PDB entry 1J34 | X-ray diffraction, 1.55 A resolution | chains B and C of the 3 polymer chains in the assembly

[Chain B]
Name: coagulation factor IX-binding protein B chain
Organism: Trimeresurus flavoviridis
UniProtKB: P23807 (IXB_TRIFL); residues 201-323 here correspond to UniProt positions 24-146 (UniProt number = residue number - 177)
Chain sequence (123 residues; row label = number of the first residue in the row):
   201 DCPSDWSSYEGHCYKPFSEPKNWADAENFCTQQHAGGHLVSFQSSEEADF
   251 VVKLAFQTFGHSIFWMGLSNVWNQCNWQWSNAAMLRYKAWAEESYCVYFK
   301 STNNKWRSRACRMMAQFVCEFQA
Disulfides: C202-C213, C230-C319, C296-C311
Metal / ion sites: Ca2+: S241, Q243, E247, E320
Curated features (UniProtKB/Swiss-Prot):
  - binding site (Ca(2+)): S241, Q243, E247, E320

[Chain C]
Name: Coagulation factor IX
Organism: Bos taurus
Notes: EC 3.4.21.22; fragment: gla domain
UniProtKB: P00741 (FA9_BOVIN); residues 401-446 here correspond to UniProt positions 1-46 (UniProt number = residue number - 400)
Chain sequence (46 residues; numbered 401 to 446; the number before each row is that of its first residue):
   401 YNSGKLEEFVRGNLERECKEEKCSFEEAREVFENTEKTTEFWKQYV
Disulfides: C418-C423
Modified residues: E407, E408, E415, E417, E420, E421, E426, E427, E430, E433, E436, E440 (gamma-carboxy-glutamic acid; CGU)
Construct notes: modified residue (407-408, 415, 417, 420-421, 426-427, 430, 433, 436, 440)
Metal / ion sites: Ca2+ site 1: Y401, N402, E407, E408, E417, E427; Ca2+ site 2: Y401, E407, E417, E421; Ca2+ site 3: E408, E427, E430; Ca2+ site 4: E408, E417, E427, E430; Mg2+ site 1: E415, E420; Ca2+ site 5 near E421 (its only coordinating residue here); Mg2+ site 2: E426, E430 (shared with 1 residue of chain A); Mg2+ site 3: E436, E440

[Interface between chain B and chain C]
Residue-residue contacts (19):
  H261(B) - F409(C)  hydrogen bond (side chain-backbone)
  H261(B) - V410(C)
  H261(B) - R411(C)
  S262(B) - F409(C)
  I263(B) - E408(C)
  I263(B) - F409(C)  hydrophobic
  Y298(B) - E430(C)
  K300(B) - E430(C)  hydrogen bond (side chain-backbone)
  K300(B) - E433(C)
  T302(B) - R411(C)
  N303(B) - E433(C)
  R307(B) - R429(C)
  R307(B) - E430(C)
  R307(B) - E433(C)
  R309(B) - E408(C)
  M314(B) - L406(C)  hydrophobic
  M314(B) - F409(C)
  A315(B) - F409(C)  hydrophobic
  Q316(B) - F409(C)
Also at the interface, not in a pair above, chain B (15 interface residues in all): P220, S308, M313
Also at the interface, not in a pair above, chain C (10 interface residues in all): K405, E426

[In short]
The interface between chain B and chain C involves 15 residues on one side and 10 on the other, with 2
hydrogen bonds. Polar pairs include H261(B)-F409(C) and K300(B)-E430(C). Curated annotation (UniProt) lists 4
Ca2+-binding residues on chain B.
Chain B is coagulation factor IX-binding protein B chain (Trimeresurus flavoviridis) and chain C is
Coagulation factor IX (Bos taurus); the structure, Crystal Structure of Mg(II)-and Ca(II)-bound Gla Domain of
Factor IX Complexed with Binding Protein, was determined by X-ray diffraction, deposited together with 1J35.
